Entry 9CL4 (electron microscopy, 2.61 A resolution); this record covers chains Ab and Bc of the 9 polymer chains in the assembly.

== Chain Ab ==
Protein: Particulate methane monooxygenase alpha subunit
Organism: Methylococcus capsulatus str. Bath
UniProtKB: G1UBD1 (PMOB_METCA); residues 33-414 here = UniProt positions 33-414
Chain sequence (382 residues; row label = number of the first residue in the row):
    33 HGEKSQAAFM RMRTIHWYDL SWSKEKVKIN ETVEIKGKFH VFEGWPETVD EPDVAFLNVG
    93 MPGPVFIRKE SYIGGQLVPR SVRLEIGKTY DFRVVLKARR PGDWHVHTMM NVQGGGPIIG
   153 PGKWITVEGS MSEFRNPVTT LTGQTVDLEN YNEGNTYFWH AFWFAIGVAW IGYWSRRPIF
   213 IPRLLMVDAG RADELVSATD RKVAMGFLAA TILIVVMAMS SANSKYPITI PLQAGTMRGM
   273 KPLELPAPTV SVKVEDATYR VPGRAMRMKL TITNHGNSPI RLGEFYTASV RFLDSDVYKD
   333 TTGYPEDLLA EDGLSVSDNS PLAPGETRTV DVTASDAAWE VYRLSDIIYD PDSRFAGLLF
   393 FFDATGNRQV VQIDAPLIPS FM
Metal / ion sites: Cu ion site 1: His33, His137, His139; Cu ion site 2: His48, His72
Ligand contacts:
  - A1A0P ((2R)-3-{[(R)-(2-aminoethoxy)(hydroxy)phosphoryl]oxy}-2-(hexadecanoyloxy)propyl (9Z)-heptadec-9-enoate), molecule 1: Phe194, Ala197, Ile198, Thr231, Lys234, Val235, Phe239, Ala242, Ile246
  - A1A0P, molecule 2: Phe196, Ile203, Gly204, Ser207, Arg208
  - A1A0P, molecule 3: Arg233, Met237, Leu240, Ala241, Ile244, Leu245
  - A1A0P, molecule 4: Ile244, Val248, Met251, Asn255
  - A1A0P, molecule 5: Ile244, Val248, Ser252, Asn255
Curated features (UniProtKB/Swiss-Prot):
  - binding site (Cu cation): His33, His48, His72, His137, His139
  - mutagenesis: His48 (H48N: Impairs activity of soluble pmoB construct), His137 (H137A: Abolishes activity of soluble pmoB construct; when associated with A-139), His139 (H139A: Abolishes activity of soluble pmoB construct; when associated with A-137)

== Chain Bc ==
Protein: Particulate methane monooxygenase gamma subunit
Organism: Methylococcus capsulatus str. Bath
Notes: EC 1.14.13.25
UniProtKB: Q603F1 (Q603F1_METCA); residues 42-280 here correspond to UniProt positions 13-251 (UniProt number = residue number - 29)
Chain sequence (239 residues; row label = number of the first residue in the row):
    42 EAPLLDKKWL TFALAIYTVF YLWVRWYEGV YGWSAGLDSF APEFETYWMN FLYTEIVLEI
   102 VTASILWGYL WKTRDRNLAA LTPREELRRN FTHLVWLVAY AWAIYWGASY FTEQDGTWHQ
   162 TIVRDTDFTP SHIIEFYLSY PIYIITGFAA FIYAKTRLPF FAKGISLPYL VLVVGPFMIL
   222 PNVGLNEWGH TFWFMEELFV APLHYGFVIF GWLALAVMGT LTQTFYSFAQ GGLGQSLCE
Metal / ion sites: Cu ion: Asn227, His231, His245
Ligand contacts:
  - A1A0P ((2R)-3-{[(R)-(2-aminoethoxy)(hydroxy)phosphoryl]oxy}-2-(hexadecanoyloxy)propyl (9Z)-heptadec-9-enoate), molecule 1: Leu46, Lys48, Leu51, Leu55, Trp143
  - A1A0P, molecule 2: Lys49, Trp50, Phe53, Leu99, Thr103, Ile106, Leu107, Tyr110
  - A1A0P, molecule 3: Trp50, Phe53, Ala54, Ile57, Tyr58, Phe61, Thr103, Leu107, Tyr110, Leu111, Glu126, Arg129, Arg130, Thr133, Val136, Trp137, Ile183, Thr187, Tyr194, Arg198
  - A1A0P, molecule 4: Thr59, Leu63, Arg66, Trp67, Gly70, Val71, Trp143, Tyr146, Trp147, Tyr151
  - A1A0P, molecule 5: Val60, Phe61, Trp64, Tyr68, Tyr72, Thr87, Tyr88, Asn91, Phe92, Thr95, Glu96, Leu99, Glu100, Leu179, Ile183
  - A1A0P, molecule 6: Ser80, Phe81, Leu93, Tyr94, Ile97, Ile101, Asp168, Phe169, Tyr178, Leu221, Pro222, Val224
  - A1A0P, molecule 7: Ile97, Glu100, Trp108, Tyr178, Pro182, Ile185, Ile186, Leu221
  - A1A0P, molecule 8: Ile101, Ser105, Trp108, Trp112, Ile193
  - A1A0P, molecule 9: Trp108, Trp112, Phe189, Phe192, Ile193, Lys196, Ile206, Leu211, Val214, Val215
  - A1A0P, molecule 10: Leu208, Leu211, Val212, Val215, Gly216, Met219, Phe251, Trp253, Leu254
  - A1A0P, molecule 11: Asn223, Leu226, Trp229, Phe233, Trp234, Gly247, Ile250, Phe251
  - A1A0P, molecule 12: Trp234, Phe235, Pro243, Tyr246
  - A1A0P, molecule 13: Phe235, Leu239, Val241, Ala242, Pro243, Tyr246, Ile250, Trp253

== Chain Ab / chain Bc interface ==
Contacting residue pairs - 27 pairs, chain Ab then chain Bc:
  His33(Ab) - Leu78(Bc)
  His33(Ab) - Asp79(Bc)
  His33(Ab) - Val164(Bc)
  Gly34(Ab) - Asp166(Bc)
  Lys36(Ab) - Asp79(Bc)
  Lys36(Ab) - Phe81(Bc)
  Ser37(Ab) - Phe81(Bc)
  Ser37(Ab) - Asp166(Bc)  hydrogen bond (side chain-backbone)
  Met93(Ab) - Thr162(Bc)
  Pro94(Ab) - Trp74(Bc)
  Pro94(Ab) - Leu78(Bc)  hydrophobic
  Pro94(Ab) - Thr162(Bc)
  Pro94(Ab) - Ile163(Bc)  hydrophobic
  Val144(Ab) - Glu237(Bc)
  Gln145(Ab) - Glu237(Bc)
  Gly146(Ab) - Glu237(Bc)  hydrogen bond (backbone-side chain)
  Gly147(Ab) - Met236(Bc)
  Gly147(Ab) - Glu237(Bc)
  Gly148(Ab) - Met236(Bc)
  Phe212(Ab) - Phe266(Bc)  hydrophobic
  Ile213(Ab) - Phe266(Bc)  hydrophobic
  Ile213(Ab) - Phe269(Bc)  hydrophobic
  Ile213(Ab) - Leu278(Bc)  hydrophobic
  Pro214(Ab) - Leu278(Bc)  hydrophobic
  Leu217(Ab) - Gly275(Bc)
  Asp220(Ab) - Tyr267(Bc)  hydrogen bond
  Arg375(Ab) - Phe81(Bc)
Other interface residues (no listed pair), chain Ab (22 interface residues in all): Gly95, Arg132, Pro149, Ile151, Leu216
Other interface residues (no listed pair), chain Bc (17 interface residues in all): Ser80, Leu274

== In short ==
The interface between chain Ab and chain Bc involves 22 residues on one side and 17 on the other; the contacts
include 3 hydrogen bonds. Polar contacts include Ser37(Ab)-Asp166(Bc), Gly146(Ab)-Glu237(Bc) and
Asp220(Ab)-Tyr267(Bc). Bound to chain Ab: 5 copies of compound A1A0P.
Chain Ab is Particulate methane monooxygenase alpha subunit and chain Bc is Particulate methane monooxygenase
gamma subunit, both from Methylococcus capsulatus str. Bath; the structure, Particulate methane monooxygenase
in crosslinked, washed native membranes, was determined by electron microscopy together with 9CL1, 9CL2, 9CL3,
9CL5 and 9CL6 from the same study.
